7SVW - chains 1 and B of the 10 polymer chains in the assembly; structure by electron microscopy, 3.69 A resolution.

[Chain 1]
Molecule: STC_LE_For
Sequence (70 nucleotides; row label = number of the first residue in the row; numbers below 1 keep their minus sign (DA-45 is residue -45)):
   -45 ATGACATTAATCTGTCACCGACGACAGATAATTTGTCACTGTACAGGCCC
     5 TAGGTCTACGGTTAGAGGCT
Unresolved in the structure: -45 to -31, 20-24

[Chain B]
Protein: TnsB
Organism: [Scytonema hofmanni] UTEX 2349
Amino-acid sequence (584 residues; numbered 1 to 584; the number before each row is that of its first residue):
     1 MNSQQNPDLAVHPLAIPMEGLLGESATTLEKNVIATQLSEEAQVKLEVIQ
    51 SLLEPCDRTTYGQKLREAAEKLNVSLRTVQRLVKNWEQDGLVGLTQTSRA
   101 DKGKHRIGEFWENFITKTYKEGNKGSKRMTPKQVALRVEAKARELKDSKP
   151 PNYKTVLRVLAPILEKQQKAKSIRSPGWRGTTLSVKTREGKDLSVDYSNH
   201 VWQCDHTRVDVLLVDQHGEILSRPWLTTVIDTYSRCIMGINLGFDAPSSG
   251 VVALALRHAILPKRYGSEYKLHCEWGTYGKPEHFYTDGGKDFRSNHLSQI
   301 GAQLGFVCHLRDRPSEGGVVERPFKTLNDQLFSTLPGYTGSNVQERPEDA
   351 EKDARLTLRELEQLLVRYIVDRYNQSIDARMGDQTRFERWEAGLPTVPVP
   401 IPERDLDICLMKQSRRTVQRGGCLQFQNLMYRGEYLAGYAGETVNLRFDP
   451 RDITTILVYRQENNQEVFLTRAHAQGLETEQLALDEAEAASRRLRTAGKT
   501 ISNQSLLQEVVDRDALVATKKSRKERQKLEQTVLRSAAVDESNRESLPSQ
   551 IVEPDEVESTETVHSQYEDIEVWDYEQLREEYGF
Unresolved in the structure: 1-28, 475-584
Ion coordination: Mg2+: Asp205, Asp287 (shared with 1 residue of chain 6)
What the authors report for this chain:
  - catalytic residues: Asp205, Asp287, Glu321
  - Mg2+ coordination: Asp205, Asp287
  - mutagenesis - D205A, D287A, E321A: decreased catalytic activity
  - binding site for STC_LE_For: Arg58, Arg77, Arg106, Arg158
  - binding site for STC_LE_Rev1: Arg99, Lys154
  - binding site for STC_LE_Rev1: Ser175, Trp178, Arg380

[Chain 1 / chain B interface]
Pairs across the interface (21; chain 1 residue first):
  DT-6(1) - Arg174(B)  base contact
  DT-4(1) - Arg174(B)  base contact
  DT-4(1) - Lys325(B)  base contact
  DA-3(1) - Lys325(B)  sugar contact
  DC-2(1) - Glu321(B)  base contact
  DC-2(1) - Arg322(B)  base contact
  DC-2(1) - Lys325(B)  sugar contact
  DC-2(1) - Ser341(B)  phosphate contact
  DA-1(1) - Thr207(B)  phosphate contact
  DA-1(1) - Pro314(B)  base contact
  DA-1(1) - Ser315(B)  hydrogen bond to the base
  DG1(1) - Arg208(B)  sugar contact
  DG1(1) - Arg223(B)  hydrogen bond to the phosphate
  DC2(1) - Arg223(B)  salt bridge to the phosphate
  DC2(1) - Ser341(B)  phosphate contact
  DC2(1) - Val343(B)  base contact
  DC2(1) - Arg346(B)  sugar contact
  DC3(1) - Ser222(B)  phosphate contact
  DC3(1) - Arg223(B)  salt bridge to the phosphate
  DC3(1) - Arg346(B)  salt bridge to the phosphate
  DC3(1) - Glu351(B)  base contact
Other interface residues (no listed pair), chain 1 (10 interface residues in all): DG-5, DG0
Other interface residues (no listed pair), chain B (22 interface residues in all): Ser172, His206, Trp225, Asp287, Gly318, Phe324, Gly340, Asn342

[Overview]
Chain 1 and chain B form an interface of 10 and 22 residues respectively; the contacts include 2 hydrogen
bonds and 3 salt bridges. Among the polar pairs are DA-1(1)-Ser315(B), DG1(1)-Arg223(B) and DC2(1)-Arg223(B).
Asp205(B) and Asp287(B) coordinate Mg2+. From the paper: catalytic residues Asp205(B), Asp287(B) and
Glu321(B); D205A, D287A and E321A of chain B reduce catalytic activity.
Chain 1 is STC_LE_For and chain B is TnsB ([Scytonema hofmanni] UTEX 2349); the structure, Strand-transfer
complex of TnsB from ShCAST, was determined by electron microscopy, deposited together with 7SVV.
